6YFT - chains EM and RI of the 210 polymer chains in the assembly; structure by X-ray diffraction, 3.50 A resolution.

Chain EM:
Protein: coat protein
Organism: Wenzhou levi-like virus 1
Sequence (113 residues; numbered 1 to 113; the number before each row is that of its first residue):
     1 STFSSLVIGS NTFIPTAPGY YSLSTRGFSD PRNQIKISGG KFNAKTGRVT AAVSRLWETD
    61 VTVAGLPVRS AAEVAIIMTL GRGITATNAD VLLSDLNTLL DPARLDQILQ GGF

Chain RI:
Molecule: 30-nt RNA strand
Sequence (30 nucleotides; row label = number of the first residue in the row):
     1 AUAUAUAUAU NNNNNNNNNN UAUAUAUAUA
Disordered / not traced: 11-20

Chain EM / chain RI interface:
Contacting residue pairs - 16 pairs, chain EM then chain RI:
  Tyr20(EM) - U27(RI)  phosphate contact
  Tyr20(EM) - A28(RI)  hydrogen bond to the phosphate
  Lys36(EM) - U27(RI)  phosphate contact
  Lys36(EM) - A28(RI)  phosphate contact
  Ser38(EM) - A26(RI)  phosphate contact
  Ser38(EM) - U27(RI)  hydrogen bond to the phosphate
  Lys41(EM) - A26(RI)  salt bridge to the phosphate
  Asn43(EM) - A24(RI)  hydrogen bond to the phosphate
  Asn43(EM) - U25(RI)  hydrogen bond to the phosphate
  Lys45(EM) - U23(RI)  phosphate contact
  Thr50(EM) - U25(RI)  hydrogen bond to the sugar
  Thr50(EM) - A26(RI)  phosphate contact
  Ala52(EM) - A26(RI)  phosphate contact
  Glu73(EM) - U27(RI)  hydrogen bond to the sugar
  Ile77(EM) - U25(RI)  sugar contact
  Ile77(EM) - A26(RI)  sugar contact
Interface residues without a listed pair, chain EM (14 interface residues in all): Arg32, Thr46, Ser54, Ala75
Interface residues without a listed pair, chain RI (7 interface residues in all): U29

Overview:
Chain EM and chain RI form an interface of 14 and 7 residues respectively; the contacts include 6 hydrogen
bonds and 1 salt bridge. Among the polar pairs are Thr50(EM)-U25(RI), Glu73(EM)-U27(RI) and Tyr20(EM)-A28(RI).
Chain EM is coat protein (Wenzhou levi-like virus 1) and chain RI is a 30-nt RNA strand; the structure,
Virus-like particle of Wenzhou levi-like virus 1, was determined by X-ray diffraction.
